PDB entry 8HEC | electron microscopy, 3.50 A resolution | chains A and E of the 9 polymer chains in the assembly

Chain A:
Molecule: Spike glycoprotein
Source organism: Severe acute respiratory syndrome coronavirus 2
Reference sequence: P0DTC2 (SPIKE_SARS2); numbering as in UniProt (aligned over 1-1208)
Chain sequence (1208 residues; numbered 1 to 1208; the number before each row is that of its first residue):
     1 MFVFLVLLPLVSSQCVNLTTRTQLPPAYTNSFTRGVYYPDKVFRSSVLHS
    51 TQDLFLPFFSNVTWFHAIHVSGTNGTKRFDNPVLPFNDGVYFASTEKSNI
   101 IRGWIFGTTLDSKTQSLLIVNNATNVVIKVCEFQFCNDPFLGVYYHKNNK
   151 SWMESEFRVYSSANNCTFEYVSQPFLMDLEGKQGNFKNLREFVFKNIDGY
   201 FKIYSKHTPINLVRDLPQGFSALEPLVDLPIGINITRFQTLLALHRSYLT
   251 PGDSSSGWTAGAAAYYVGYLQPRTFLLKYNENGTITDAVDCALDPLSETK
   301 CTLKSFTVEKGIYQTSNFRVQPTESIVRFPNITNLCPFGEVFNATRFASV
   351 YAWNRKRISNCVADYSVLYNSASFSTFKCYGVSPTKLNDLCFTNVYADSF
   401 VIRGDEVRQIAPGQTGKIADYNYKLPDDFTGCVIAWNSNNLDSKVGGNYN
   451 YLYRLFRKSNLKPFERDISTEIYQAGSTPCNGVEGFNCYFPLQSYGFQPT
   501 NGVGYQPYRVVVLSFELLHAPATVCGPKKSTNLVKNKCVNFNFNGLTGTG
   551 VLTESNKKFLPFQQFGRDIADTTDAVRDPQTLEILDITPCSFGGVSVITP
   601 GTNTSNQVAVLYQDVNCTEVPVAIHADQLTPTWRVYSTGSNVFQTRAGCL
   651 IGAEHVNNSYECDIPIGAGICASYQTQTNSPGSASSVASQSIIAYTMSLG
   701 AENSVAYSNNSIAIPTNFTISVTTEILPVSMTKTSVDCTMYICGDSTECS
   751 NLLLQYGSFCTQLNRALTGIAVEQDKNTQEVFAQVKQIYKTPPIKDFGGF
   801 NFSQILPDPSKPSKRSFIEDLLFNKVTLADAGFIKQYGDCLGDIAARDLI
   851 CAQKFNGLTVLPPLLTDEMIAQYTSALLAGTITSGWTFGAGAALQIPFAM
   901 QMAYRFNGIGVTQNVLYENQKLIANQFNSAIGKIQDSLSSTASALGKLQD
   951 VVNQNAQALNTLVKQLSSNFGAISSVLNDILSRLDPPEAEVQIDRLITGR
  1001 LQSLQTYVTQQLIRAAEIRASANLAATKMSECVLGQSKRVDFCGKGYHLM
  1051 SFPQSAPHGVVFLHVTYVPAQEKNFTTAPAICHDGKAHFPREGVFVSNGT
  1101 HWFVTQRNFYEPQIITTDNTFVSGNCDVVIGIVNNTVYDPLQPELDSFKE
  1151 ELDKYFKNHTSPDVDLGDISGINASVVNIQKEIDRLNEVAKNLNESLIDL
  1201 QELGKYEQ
Unresolved in the structure: 1-14, 67-77, 144-151, 173-186, 244-257, 621-640, 677-688, 829-851, 1148-1208
Disulfides: Cys-15/Cys-136, Cys-131/Cys-166, Cys-291/Cys-301, Cys-336/Cys-361, Cys-379/Cys-432, Cys-391/Cys-525, Cys-480/Cys-488, Cys-617/Cys-649, Cys-662/Cys-671, Cys-743/Cys-749, Cys-1032/Cys-1043, Cys-1082/Cys-1126
Covalently attached groups: N-acetylglucosamine (NAG) linked to Asn-17, Asn-61, Asn-165, Asn-234, Asn-282, Asn-331, Asn-343, Asn-616, Asn-657, Asn-709, Asn-717, Asn-801, Asn-1074, Asn-1098, Asn-1134
Sequence notes: engineered mutation Gly-682 (Arg in P0DTC2), Ser-683 (Arg in P0DTC2), Ser-685 (Arg in P0DTC2), Pro-986 (Lys in P0DTC2), Pro-987 (Val in P0DTC2)
UniProt features mapped onto this chain:
  - region: Asn-280 to Cys-301 (Putative superantigen), Arg-403 to Asp-405 (Integrin-binding motif), Asn-448 to Phe-456 (Immunodominant HLA epitope recognized by the CD8+), Pro-681, Ala-684 (Putative superantigen), Ser-816 to Tyr-837 (Fusion peptide 1), Lys-835 to Phe-855 (Fusion peptide 2), Asp-1163 to Glu-1202 (Heptad repeat 2)
  - site: Arg-815, Ser-816 (Cleavage)
  - glycosylation: Asn-17 (N-linked (GlcNAc...) (complex) asparagine), Asn-61 (N-linked (GlcNAc...) (hybrid) asparagine), Asn-74 (N-linked (GlcNAc...) (complex) asparagine), Asn-122 (N-linked (GlcNAc...) (hybrid) asparagine), Asn-149 (N-linked (GlcNAc...) (complex) asparagine), Asn-165 (N-linked (GlcNAc...) (complex) asparagine), Asn-234 (N-linked (GlcNAc...) (high mannose) asparagine), Asn-282 (N-linked (GlcNAc...) (complex) asparagine), Thr-323 (O-linked (GalNAc) threonine), Ser-325 (O-linked (HexNAc...) serine), Asn-331 (N-linked (GlcNAc...) (complex) asparagine), Asn-343 (N-linked (GlcNAc...) (complex) asparagine), Asn-603 (N-linked (GlcNAc...) (hybrid) asparagine), Asn-616 (N-linked (GlcNAc...) (complex) asparagine), Asn-657 (N-linked (GlcNAc...) (complex) asparagine), Thr-676 (O-linked (GlcNAc...) threonine), Thr-678 (O-linked (GlcNAc...) threonine), Asn-709 (N-linked (GlcNAc...) (high mannose) asparagine), Asn-717 (N-linked (GlcNAc...) (hybrid) asparagine), Asn-801 (N-linked (GlcNAc...) (hybrid) asparagine) and 6 more in UniProt
  - natural variant: Leu-5 (L5F: In strain: Iota/B.1.526), Ser-13 (S13I: In strain: Epsilon/B.1.427/B.1.429), Leu-18 (L18F: In strain: Beta/B.1.351, Gamma/P.1 and 1 more), Thr-19 (T19I: In strain: Omicron/BQ.1.1, Omicron/XBB.1.5 and 1 more; T19R: In strain: Delta/B.1.617.2, Omicron/BA.2 and 4 more), Thr-20 (T20N: In strain: Gamma/P.1), Leu-24 to Ala-27 (sequence variant, change not given here; In strain: Omicron/BA.2, Omicron/BA.2.12.1 and 6 more), Pro-26 (P26S: In strain: Gamma/P.1), Gln-52 (Q52H: In strain: Omicron/EG.5.1), Ala-67 (A67V: In strain: Eta/B.1.525, Omicron/BA.1), His-69 to Val-70 (deletion: In strain: Alpha/B.1.1.7, Eta/B.1.525 and 5 more), Gly-75 (G75V: In strain: Lambda/C.37), Thr-76 (T76I: In strain: Lambda/C.37), 82 further natural variant entries in UniProt
  - mutagenesis: His-69 to Val-70 (Increased incorporation of cleaved spike into virions), Asn-121 (N121Q: Partial loss of biliverdin affinity), Arg-190 (R190K: Partial loss of biliverdin affinity), Asn-234 (N234Q: Increased resistance to neutralizing antibodies), Asn-331 (N331Q: Reduced viral infectivity), Asn-343 (N343Q: Reduced viral infectivity), Leu-452 (L452R: Increased resistance to neutralizing antibodies. Decreases HLA binding to NF9 epitope. Increased binding affinity to human ACE2), Tyr-453 (Y453F: Decreased HLA binding to NF9 epitope. Increased binding affinity to human ACE2), Ala-475 (A475V: Increased resistance to neutralizing antibodies), Val-483 (V483A: Increased resistance to neutralizing antibodies), Glu-484 (E484D: Increased replication in human TMEM106B overexpressing cells), Phe-490 (F490L: Increased resistance to neutralizing antibodies and human covalescent sera neutralization), 12 further mutagenesis entries in UniProt

Chain E:
Molecule: rabbit antibody 9H1 heavy chain
Source organism: Oryctolagus cuniculus
Notes: antibody fragment or engineered binder
Chain sequence (117 residues; each row starts with the number of its first residue):
     1 QSVEESGGRLVTPGTPLTLTCTVSGFSLSRYAMSWVRQAPGKGLEWIGII
    51 VDSGHTAYASWAKGRFTISRTSTTVDLKMTSLTTEDTATYFCARETGGGA
   101 FYVFEFWGPGTVVTVSS
Disulfides: Cys-21/Cys-92

Chain A / chain E interface:
Pairs across the interface (12; chain A residue first):
  Val-445(A) / His-55(E)
  Thr-500(A) / Ile-49(E)
  Thr-500(A) / His-55(E)  hydrogen bond
  Thr-500(A) / Ala-57(E)
  Thr-500(A) / Phe-101(E)
  Thr-500(A) / Tyr-102(E)  hydrogen bond (backbone-side chain)
  Asn-501(A) / Phe-101(E)
  Asn-501(A) / Tyr-102(E)
  Gly-502(A) / Phe-101(E)
  Gly-502(A) / Tyr-102(E)
  Val-503(A) / Gly-99(E)
  Val-503(A) / Ala-100(E)
Interface residues without a listed pair, chain A (6 interface residues in all): Pro-499

Overview:
Chain A and chain E form an interface of 6 and 7 residues respectively; the contacts include 2 hydrogen bonds.
Polar pairs include Thr-500(A)/His-55(E) and Thr-500(A)/Tyr-102(E). N-acetylglucosamine is covalently linked
to Asn-17(A), Asn-61(A), Asn-165(A), Asn-234(A), Asn-282(A) and Asn-331(A) and 9 more.
Here chain A is Spike glycoprotein (Severe acute respiratory syndrome coronavirus 2) and chain E is rabbit
antibody 9H1 heavy chain (Oryctolagus cuniculus). Entry 8HEC (SARS-CoV-2 Spike trimer in complex with RmAb 9H1
Fab in the class 2 conformation) was determined by electron microscopy, deposited together with 8HEB.
